PDB entry 7TJ8 | electron microscopy, 3.20 A resolution | chains A and B

# Chain A
Name: Sodium channel protein type 7 subunit alpha
Source organism: Homo sapiens
UniProt: Q01118 (SCN7A_HUMAN); residue numbers follow UniProt; this construct covers 1-1682
Sequence (1737 residues; each row starts with the number of its first residue; numbers below 1 keep their minus sign (Met-54 is residue -54)):
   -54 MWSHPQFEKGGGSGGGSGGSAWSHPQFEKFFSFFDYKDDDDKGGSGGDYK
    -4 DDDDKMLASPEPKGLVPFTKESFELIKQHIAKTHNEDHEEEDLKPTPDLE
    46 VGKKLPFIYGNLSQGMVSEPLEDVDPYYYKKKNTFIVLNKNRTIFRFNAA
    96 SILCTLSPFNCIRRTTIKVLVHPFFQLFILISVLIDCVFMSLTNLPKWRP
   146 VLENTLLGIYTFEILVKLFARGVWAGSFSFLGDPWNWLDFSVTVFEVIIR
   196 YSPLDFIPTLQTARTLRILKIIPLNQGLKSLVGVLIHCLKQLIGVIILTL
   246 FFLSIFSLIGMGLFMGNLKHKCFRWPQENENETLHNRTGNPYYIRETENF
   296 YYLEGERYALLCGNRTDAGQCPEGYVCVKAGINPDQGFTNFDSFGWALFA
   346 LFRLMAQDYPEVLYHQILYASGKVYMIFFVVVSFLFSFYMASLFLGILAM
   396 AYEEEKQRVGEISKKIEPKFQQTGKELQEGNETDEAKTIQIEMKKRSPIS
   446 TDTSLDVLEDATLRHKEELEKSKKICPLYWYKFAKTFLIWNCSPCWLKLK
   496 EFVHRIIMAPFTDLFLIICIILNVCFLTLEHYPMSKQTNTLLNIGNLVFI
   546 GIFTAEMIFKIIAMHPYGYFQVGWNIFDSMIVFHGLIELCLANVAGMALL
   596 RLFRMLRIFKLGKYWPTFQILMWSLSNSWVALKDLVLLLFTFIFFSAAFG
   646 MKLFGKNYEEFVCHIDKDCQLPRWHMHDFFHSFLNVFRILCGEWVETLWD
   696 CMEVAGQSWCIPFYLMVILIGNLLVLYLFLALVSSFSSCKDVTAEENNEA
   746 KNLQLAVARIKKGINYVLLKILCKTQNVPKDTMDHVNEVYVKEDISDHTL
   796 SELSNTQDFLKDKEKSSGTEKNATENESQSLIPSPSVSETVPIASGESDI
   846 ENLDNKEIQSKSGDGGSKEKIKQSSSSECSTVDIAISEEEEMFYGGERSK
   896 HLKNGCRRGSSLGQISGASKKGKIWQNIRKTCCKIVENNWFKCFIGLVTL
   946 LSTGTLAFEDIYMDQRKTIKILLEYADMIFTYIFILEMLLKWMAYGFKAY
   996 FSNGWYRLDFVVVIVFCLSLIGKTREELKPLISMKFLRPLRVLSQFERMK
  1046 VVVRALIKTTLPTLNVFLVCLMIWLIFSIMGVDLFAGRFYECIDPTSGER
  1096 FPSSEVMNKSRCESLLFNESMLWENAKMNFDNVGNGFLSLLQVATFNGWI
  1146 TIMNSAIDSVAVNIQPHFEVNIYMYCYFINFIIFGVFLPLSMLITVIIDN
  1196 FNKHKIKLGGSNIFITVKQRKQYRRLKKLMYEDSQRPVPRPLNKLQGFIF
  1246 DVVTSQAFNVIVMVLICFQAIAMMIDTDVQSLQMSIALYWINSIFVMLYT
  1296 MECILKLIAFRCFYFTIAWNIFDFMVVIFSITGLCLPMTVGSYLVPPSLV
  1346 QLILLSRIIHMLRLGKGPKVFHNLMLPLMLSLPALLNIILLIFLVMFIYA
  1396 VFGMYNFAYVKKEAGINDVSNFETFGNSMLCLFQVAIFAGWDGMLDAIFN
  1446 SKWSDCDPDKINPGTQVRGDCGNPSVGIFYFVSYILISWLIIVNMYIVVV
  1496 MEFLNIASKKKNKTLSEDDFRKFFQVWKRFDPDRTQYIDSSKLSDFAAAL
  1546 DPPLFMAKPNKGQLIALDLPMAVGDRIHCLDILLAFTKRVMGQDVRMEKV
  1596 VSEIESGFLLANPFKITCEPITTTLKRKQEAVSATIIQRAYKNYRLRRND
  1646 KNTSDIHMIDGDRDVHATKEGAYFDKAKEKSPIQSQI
Unresolved in the structure: -54 to 106, 167-174, 275-282, 405-502, 734-920, 1224-1237, 1305-1307, 1505-1682
Differences from the reference sequence: expression tag (-54 to 0)
Swiss-Prot annotation at these positions:
  - modified residue: Ser442 (Phosphoserine), Thr777 (Phosphothreonine), Ser843 (Phosphoserine), Ser869 (Phosphoserine), Ser905 (Phosphoserine)
  - glycosylation (N-linked (GlcNAc...) asparagine): Asn276, Asn281, Asn309, Asn1103, Asn1113
  - mutagenesis: Phe724 (F724E: Increased non-selective monoatomic cation leak channel activity; when associated with T-1189 and T-1492; F724Q: Increased non-selective monoatomic cation leak channel activity ...), Ile1189 (I1189E: Increased non-selective monoatomic cation leak channel activity; when associated with Q-724 and T-1492; I1189T: Increased non-selective monoatomic cation leak channel activity ...), Ile1492 (I1492E: Increased non-selective monoatomic cation leak channel activity; when associated with Q-724 and T-1189; I1492T: Increased non-selective monoatomic cation leak channel activity ...)
Disulfide bonds: Cys696-Cys705, Cys1087-Cys1107
Glycans and other covalent adducts: N-acetylglucosamine (NAG) linked to Asn1103
Small-molecule neighbours:
  - N-acetylglucosamine (NAG; 2-acetamido-2-deoxy-beta-D-glucopyranose): His265, Asn309, Cys322, Val323, Lys324
  - phosphatidylethanolamine (PEV; (1S)-2-{[(2-aminoethoxy)(hydroxy)phosphoryl]oxy}-1-[(palmitoyloxy)methyl]ethyl stearate), molecule 1: Leu234, Leu237, Ile241, Thr244, Leu343, Phe344, Phe347, Met350, Ala386, Phe389, Leu393, Leu685, Cys686, Trp689, Leu693, Ile706, Pro707, Tyr709, Leu710, Met711, Ile713, Leu714, Ile715, Asn717, Leu718, Leu721
  - phosphatidylethanolamine (PEV), molecule 2: Phe247, Ile250, Phe251, Ile254, Leu258, Arg310, Val369, Tyr370, Ile372, Phe373, Pro1341, Leu1347, Ser1351
  - phosphatidylethanolamine (PEV), molecule 3: Leu390, Ala394, Glu398, Val631, Leu634, Phe682, Leu685, Cys686, Val720, Leu723, Phe724, Leu725, Ser732, Phe1141, Ile1177, Ile1178, Val1181, Phe1182, Leu1185, Ile1189, Ile1193, Phe1433, Tyr1491, Ile1492, Val1495, Leu1499
Reported in the primary citation:
  - contacts within the chain: Asp353-Trp689 (backbone contact), Asn1142-Phe1433 (backbone contact)
  - specificity-determining residues: Asn1142
  - conformationally variable residues: Ala1434

# Chain B
Name: Sodium channel subunit beta-3
Source organism: Homo sapiens
UniProt: Q9NY72 (SCN3B_HUMAN); numbering as in UniProt (aligned over 1-215)
Sequence (215 residues; numbered 1 to 215; the number before each row is that of its first residue):
     1 MPAFNRLFPLASLVLIYWVSVCFPVCVEVPSETEAVQGNPMKLRCISCMK
    51 REEVEATTVVEWFYRPEGGKDFLIYEYRNGHQEVESPFQGRLQWNGSKDL
   101 QDVSITVLNVTLNDSGLYTCNVSREFEFEAHRPFVKTTRLIPLRVTEEAG
   151 EDFTSVVSEIMMYILLVFLTLWLLIEMIYCYRKVSKAEEAAQENASDYLA
   201 IPSENKENSAVPVEE
Unresolved in the structure: 1-24, 187-215
Swiss-Prot annotation at these positions:
  - glycosylation (N-linked (GlcNAc...) asparagine): Asn95, Asn109, Asn113, Asn121
  - natural variant: Arg6 (R6K: In ATFB16), Leu10 (L10P: In BRGDA7 and ATFB16; uncertain significance), Val54 (V54G: Found in a case of idiopathic ventricular fibrillation; uncertain significance), Gln89 (Q89L: In a colorectal cancer sample), Ala130 (A130V: In ATFB16), Met161 (M161T: In ATFB16), Ala195 (A195T: In a colorectal cancer sample)
  - mutagenesis: Cys48 (C48A: Decreased voltage-gated sodium channel oligomeric complex assembly)
Glycans and other covalent adducts: N-acetylglucosamine (NAG) linked to Asn121
Small-molecule neighbours: N-acetylglucosamine (NAG; 2-acetamido-2-deoxy-beta-D-glucopyranose): Lys42, Gln93, Asn95, Thr106

# Interface between chain A and chain B
Pairs across the interface - 35 pairs, chain A then chain B:
  Arg269(A) with His131(B)
  Tyr296(A) with Val54(B); Phe128(B), hydrophobic
  Gln315(A) with Lys50(B); Arg51(B)
  Cys316(A) with Lys50(B)
  Pro317(A) with Arg51(B)
  Glu318(A) with Lys50(B); Phe128(B); Val135(B)
  Gly319(A) with His131(B)
  Tyr320(A) with His131(B), hydrogen bond
  Thr926(A) with Tyr181(B)
  Lys929(A) with Val184(B)
  Ile930(A) with Cys180(B), hydrophobic
  Asn933(A) with Glu176(B)
  Gln960(A) with Val27(B); Glu28(B), hydrogen bond (side chain-backbone)
  Lys962(A) with Glu32(B), salt bridge
  Tyr970(A) with Ser158(B); Glu159(B), hydrogen bond; Met162(B), hydrophobic
  Met973(A) with Met162(B), hydrophobic
  Ile974(A) with Leu166(B), hydrophobic
  Tyr977(A) with Thr170(B), hydrogen bond
  Tyr1404(A) with Val25(B), hydrophobic
  Lys1407(A) with Glu52(B)
  Asp1413(A) with Arg51(B), salt bridge
  Glu1418(A) with Val25(B)
  Asn1457(A) with Val25(B)
  Pro1458(A) with Val25(B); Val27(B); Ile46(B), hydrophobic
  Gly1459(A) with Val27(B); Ile46(B)
Other interface residues (no listed pair), chain A (38 interface residues in all): Asn922, Ile923, Lys925, Cys927, Ile956, Tyr957, Asp959, Leu967, Ile978, Asp1452, Lys1455, Ile1456, Thr1460
Other interface residues (no listed pair), chain B (33 interface residues in all): Cys26, Val29, Ser97, Lys98, Asp99, Gln101, Asp102, Phe126, Pro133, Leu165, Leu169, Met177

# Overview
Chain A and chain B form an interface of 38 and 33 residues respectively, with 4 hydrogen bonds and 2 salt
bridges. Polar contacts include Lys962(A)-Glu32(B), Asp1413(A)-Arg51(B) and Tyr320(A)-His131(B). Ligands of
chain A: 3 copies of phosphatidylethanolamine and N-acetylglucosamine. Bound to chain B: N-acetylglucosamine.
The paper reports the specificity determinant Asn1142(A); conformational variability at Ala1434(A).
Here chain A is Sodium channel protein type 7 subunit alpha and chain B is Sodium channel subunit beta-3, both
from Homo sapiens. Entry 7TJ8 (Cryo-EM structure of the human Nax channel in complex with beta3 solved in
nanodiscs) was determined by electron microscopy, deposited together with 7TJ9.
